Entry 7O9P (X-ray diffraction, 1.99 A resolution); this record covers chain A.

# Chain A
Name: AWP3b
Source organism: Candida glabrata
UniProt: A0A7G7JIM8 (A0A7G7JIM8_CANGB); residue numbers follow UniProt; this construct covers 20-345
Amino-acid sequence (360 residues; each row starts with the number of its first residue; numbers below 1 keep their minus sign (Met-14 is residue -14)):
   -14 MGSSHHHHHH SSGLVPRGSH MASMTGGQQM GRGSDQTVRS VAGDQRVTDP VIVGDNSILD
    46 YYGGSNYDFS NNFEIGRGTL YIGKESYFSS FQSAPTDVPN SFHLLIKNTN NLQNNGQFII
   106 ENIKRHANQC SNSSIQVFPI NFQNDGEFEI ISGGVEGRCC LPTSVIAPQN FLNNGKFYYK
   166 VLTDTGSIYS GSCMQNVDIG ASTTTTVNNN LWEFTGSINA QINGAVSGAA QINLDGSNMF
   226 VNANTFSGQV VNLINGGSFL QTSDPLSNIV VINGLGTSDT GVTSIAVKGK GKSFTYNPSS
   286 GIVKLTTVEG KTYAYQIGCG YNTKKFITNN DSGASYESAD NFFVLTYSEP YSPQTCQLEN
Not modelled in the structure: -14 to 20, 75-82, 320-322, 339-345
Sequence notes: initiating methionine (-14); expression tag (-13 to 19); conflict Thr22 (Ser in A0A7G7JIM8), Pro84 (Ala in A0A7G7JIM8), Gly142 (Ala in A0A7G7JIM8), Ser177 (Thr in A0A7G7JIM8), Met224 (Ile in A0A7G7JIM8)
Disulfides: Cys115-Cys145, Cys144-Cys178
Bound ions: Gd ion site 1: Asp29, Ser50; Gd ion site 2 near Asp34 (its only coordinating residue here); Gd ion site 3 near Asp40 (its only coordinating residue here); Gd ion site 4 near Glu59 (its only coordinating residue here); Gd ion site 5: Glu70, Glu106; Gd ion site 6: Gln102, Glu132; Gd ion site 7: Lys109, Arg110, Gly139, Glu141, Asp169; Gd ion site 8: Arg110, Glu141, Asp169; Gd ion site 9: Glu132, Glu134; Gd ion site 10: Asn181, Asp183; Gd ion site 11 near Glu198 (its only coordinating residue here); Gd ion site 12: Asn229, Thr230; 6 more Gd ion sites not listed
From the paper describing this entry:
  - Gd ion coordination: Asp40, Glu59, Gln102, Lys109, Arg110, Glu132, Glu134, Glu141, Asp169
  - conformationally variable residues (order/disorder transition): Ser75 to Asp82, Ser320 to Glu322

# In short
The Gd ion site 1 is built by Asp29 and Ser50. Glu70 and Glu106 form the Gd ion site 5. The paper reports Gd
ion coordination by Asp40, Glu59 and Gln102 among others; conformational variability at Ser75 and Ser320.
Chain A is AWP3b (Candida glabrata); the structure, Crystal structure of the Awp3b (adhesin-like wall protein
3b) A-domain from Candida glabrata showing a gadolinium ..., was determined by X-ray diffraction (same
publication as 7O9O and 7O9Q).
